1C7B - chains C and D of the 4 polymer chains in the assembly; structure by X-ray diffraction, 1.80 A resolution.

[Chain C]
Name: Protein (deoxyhemoglobin (alpha chain))
Organism: Homo sapiens
UniProt: P69905 (HBA_HUMAN); numbering as in UniProt (aligned over 1-141)
Amino-acid sequence (141 residues; each row starts with the number of its first residue):
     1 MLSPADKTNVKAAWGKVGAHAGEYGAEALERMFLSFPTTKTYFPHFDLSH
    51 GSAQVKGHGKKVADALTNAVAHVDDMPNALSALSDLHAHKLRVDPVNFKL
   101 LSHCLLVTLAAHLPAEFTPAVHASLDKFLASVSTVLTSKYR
Differences from the reference sequence: engineered mutation Met1 (Val in P69905)
Metal / ion sites: heme Fe near His87 (its only coordinating residue here)
Small-molecule neighbours: heme (HEM): Met32, Thr39, Tyr42, Phe43, His45, Phe46, His58, Lys61, Val62, Ala65, Leu66, Leu83, Leu86, His87, Leu91, Val93, Asn97, Phe98, Leu101, Val132, Leu136
UniProt features mapped onto this chain:
  - site: Lys61 (Not glycated)
  - natural variant: Asp6 (A6D: In J-Toronto; this construct carries the variant), Ala13 (A13D: In J-Paris 1/J-Aljezur), Glu27 (A27E: In Shenyang; this construct carries the variant), Lys61 (K61N: In Zambia; deletion: In Clinic), Asp64 (A64D: In Pontoise; this construct carries the variant), Asp75 (D75A: In Lille; D75G: In Chapel Hill; D75N: In G-Pest), Ala111 (A111D: In Petah Tikva)

[Chain D]
Name: Protein (deoxyhemoglobin (beta chain))
Organism: Homo sapiens
UniProt: P68871 (HBB_HUMAN); residues 1-146 here = UniProt positions 1-146
Amino-acid sequence (146 residues; row label = number of the first residue in the row):
     1 MHLTPEEKSAVTALWGKVNVDEVGGEALGRLLVVYPWTQRFFESFGDLST
    51 PDAVMGNPKVKAHGKKVLGAFSDGLAHLDNLKGTFATLSELHCDKLHVDP
   101 ENFRLLGKVLVCVLAHHFGKEFTPPVQAAYQKVVAGVANALAHKYH
Differences from the reference sequence: engineered mutation Met1 (Val in P68871), Lys108 (Asn in P68871)
Metal / ion sites: heme Fe near His92 (its only coordinating residue here)
Small-molecule neighbours: heme (HEM): Leu31, Thr38, Phe41, Phe42, Phe45, His63, Lys66, Val67, Ala70, Phe71, Phe85, Leu88, Leu91, His92, Leu96, Val98, Asn102, Phe103, Leu106, Val137, Leu141
UniProt features mapped onto this chain:
  - natural variant: Leu3 (H3L: In Graz; this construct carries the variant), Glu7 (E7A: In G-Makassar; E7K: In Hb C; E7Q: In Machida; E7V: In SKCA), Lys8 (E8K: In G-Siriraj; this construct carries the variant), Val11 (A11V: In Iraq-Halabja; this construct carries the variant), Gly16 (W16G: In Randwick; this construct carries the variant), Val23 (E23V: In D-Granada; this construct carries the variant), Gly24 (V24G: In Miyashiro; this construct carries the variant), Gly25 (G25D: In Moscva; G25R: In Riverdale-Bronx; G25V: In Savannah), Leu32 (L32P: In Yokohama), Val33 (L33V: In Muscat; this construct carries the variant), Arg40 (Q40R: In Tianshui; this construct carries the variant), Phe42 (F42Y: In Mequon; deletion: In Bruxelles), 11 further natural variant entries in UniProt

[Interface between chain C and chain D]
Pairs across the interface (35; chain C residue first):
  Arg31(C) with Phe122(D), hydrogen bond (side chain-backbone); Thr123(D); Pro124(D); Gln127(D), hydrogen bond
  Leu34(C) with Pro124(D), hydrophobic; Pro125(D); Ala128(D)
  Ser35(C) with Gln127(D); Ala128(D); Gln131(D)
  Phe36(C) with Gln131(D)
  His103(C) with Lys108(D); Gln131(D), hydrogen bond
  Cys104(C) with Gln127(D)
  Val107(C) with Val111(D), hydrophobic; Ala115(D); Gln127(D)
  Ala110(C) with Cys112(D); Ala115(D); His116(D)
  Ala111(C) with Ala115(D); Gly119(D)
  Pro114(C) with His116(D), hydrogen bond (backbone-side chain)
  Phe117(C) with Arg30(D), hydrogen bond (backbone-side chain); His116(D)
  Thr118(C) with Arg30(D)
  Pro119(C) with Arg30(D); Val33(D); Met55(D), hydrophobic
  His122(C) with Arg30(D), hydrogen bond; Val34(D); Cys112(D)
  Ala123(C) with Val34(D)
  Asp126(C) with Val34(D); Tyr35(D), hydrogen bond
Other interface residues (no listed pair), chain C (20 interface residues in all): Glu30, Leu106, Leu113, Ala120
Other interface residues (no listed pair), chain D (21 interface residues in all): Glu26, Pro51, Lys120

[In short]
The interface between chain C and chain D involves 20 residues on one side and 21 on the other; the contacts
include 7 hydrogen bonds. Among the polar pairs are Arg31(C)-Phe122(D), Arg31(C)-Gln127(D) and
His103(C)-Gln131(D). Bound to chain C: heme. Bound to chain D: heme.
Chain C is Protein (deoxyhemoglobin (alpha chain)) and chain D is Protein (deoxyhemoglobin (beta chain)), both
from Homo sapiens; the structure, Deoxy RHB1.0 (recombinant hemoglobin), was determined by X-ray diffraction
(same publication as 1C7C and 1C7D).
